PDB entry 8HAI | electron microscopy, 4.70 A resolution (low resolution: residue-level contacts below are approximate; hydrogen-bond / salt-bridge calls are withheld) | chains H and J of the 11 polymer chains in the assembly

== Chain H ==
Protein: Histone H2B type 1-J
Organism: Homo sapiens
UniProt: P06899 (H2B1J_HUMAN); residues 1-125 here correspond to UniProt positions 2-126 (UniProt number = residue number + 1)
Sequence (125 residues; numbered 1 to 125; the number before each row is that of its first residue):
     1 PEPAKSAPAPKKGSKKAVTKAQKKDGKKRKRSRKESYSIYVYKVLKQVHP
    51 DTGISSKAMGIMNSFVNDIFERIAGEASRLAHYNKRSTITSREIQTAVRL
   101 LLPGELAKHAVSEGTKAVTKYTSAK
Unresolved in the structure: 1-21, 125
Swiss-Prot annotation at these positions:
  - modified residue: Pro1 (N-acetylproline), Glu2 (ADP-ribosyl glutamic acid), Lys5 (N6-(2-hydroxyisobutyryl)lysine), Ser6 (ADP-ribosylserine), Lys11 (N6-(beta-hydroxybutyryl)lysine), Lys12 (N6-(2-hydroxyisobutyryl)lysine), Ser14 (Phosphoserine), Lys15 (N6-acetyllysine), Lys16 (N6-(beta-hydroxybutyryl)lysine), Lys20 (N6-(2-hydroxyisobutyryl)lysine), Lys23 (N6-(2-hydroxyisobutyryl)lysine), Lys24 (N6-(2-hydroxyisobutyryl)lysine), Lys34 (N6-(2-hydroxyisobutyryl)lysine), Glu35 (PolyADP-ribosyl glutamic acid), Ser36 (Phosphoserine), Lys43 (N6-(2-hydroxyisobutyryl)lysine), Lys46 (N6-(2-hydroxyisobutyryl)lysine), Lys57 (N6,N6-dimethyllysine), Arg79 (Dimethylated arginine), Lys85 (N6,N6,N6-trimethyllysine) and 6 more in UniProt
  - glycosylation: Ser112 (O-linked (GlcNAc) serine)
  - cross-link (Glycyl lysine isopeptide (Lys-Gly)): Lys5 (interchain with G-Cter in SUMO2), Lys20 (interchain with G-Cter in SUMO2), Lys34 (interchain with G-Cter in ubiquitin), Lys120 (interchain with G-Cter in ubiquitin)

== Chain J ==
Molecule: 180-nt DNA strand
Organism: Homo sapiens
Sequence (180 nucleotides; each row starts with the number of its first residue):
     1 ATCCGTCCGTTACCGCCATCAATATCCACCTGCAGATTCTACCAAAAGTG
    51 TATTTGGAAACTGCTCCATCAAAAGGCATGTTCAGCTGAATTCAGCTGAA
   101 CATGCCTTTTGATGGAGCAGTTTCCAAATACACTTTTGGTAGAATCTGCA
   151 GGTGGATATTGATGGCGGTAACGGACGGAT
Unresolved in the structure: 1-16, 164-180

== Chain H / chain J interface ==
Residue-residue contacts - 17 pairs, chain H then chain J:
  Arg29(H) - DG120(J)
  Arg29(H) - DT121(J)
  Lys30(H) - DG120(J)
  Ser32(H) - DG120(J)
  Tyr42(H) - DT37(J)
  Tyr42(H) - DT38(J)
  Gly53(H) - DT37(J)
  Ile54(H) - DA36(J)
  Ile54(H) - DT37(J)
  Ser55(H) - DA36(J)
  Ser56(H) - DA36(J)
  Lys85(H) - DG57(J)
  Arg86(H) - DG57(J)
  Arg86(H) - DA58(J)
  Ser87(H) - DG56(J)
  Ser87(H) - DG57(J)
  Thr88(H) - DG56(J)

== Summary ==
12 residues of chain H and 8 residues of chain J are in contact.
Chain H is Histone H2B type 1-J and chain J is a 180-nt DNA strand, both from Homo sapiens; the structure,
Cryo-EM structure of the p300 catalytic core bound to the H4K12acK16ac nucleosome, class 1 (4.7 angstrom ...,
was determined by electron microscopy (same publication as 8HAG, 8HAH, 8HAJ, 8HAK, 8HAL, 8HAM and 8HAN).
